Entry 4CDY (X-ray diffraction, 1.77 A resolution); this record covers chain A.

Chain A:
Molecule: Cytochrome C'
From: Achromobacter xylosoxidans
Reference sequence: P00138 (CYCP_ALCXX); numbering as in UniProt (aligned over 1-127)
Sequence (127 residues; each row starts with the number of its first residue):
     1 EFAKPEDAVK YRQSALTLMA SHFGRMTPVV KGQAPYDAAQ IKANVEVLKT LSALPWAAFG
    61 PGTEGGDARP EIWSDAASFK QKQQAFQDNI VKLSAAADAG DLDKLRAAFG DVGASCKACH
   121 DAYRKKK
Not modelled in the structure: 127
Modified positions: Glu-1 (pyroglutamic acid; PCA)
Metal / ion sites: heme c Fe near His-120 (its only coordinating residue here)
Small-molecule neighbours: heme c (HEC): Val-9, Lys-10, Arg-12, Gln-13, Leu-16, Thr-17, Met-19, Ala-20, Phe-23, Trp-56, Phe-59, Gly-65, Gly-66, Asp-67, Ala-68, Ile-72, Phe-79, Lys-82, Gln-83, Phe-86, Val-112, Ser-115, Cys-116, Cys-119, His-120, Tyr-123, Arg-124
Curated features (UniProtKB/Swiss-Prot):
  - binding site (heme c): Arg-12, Gln-13, Asp-67, Cys-116, Cys-119, His-120
What the authors report for this chain:
  - conformationally variable residues (side-chain flip): Arg-124

Overview:
Bound to chain A: heme c. UniProt lists 6 heme c-binding residues. The paper reports conformational
variability at Arg-124.
Chain A is Cytochrome C' (Achromobacter xylosoxidans); the structure, Spectroscopically-validated structure of
cytochrome c prime from Alcaligenes xylosoxidans, reduced by X-ray irradiation at 160K, was determined by
X-ray diffraction together with 4CDA, 4CDV, 4CIP, 4CJG and 4CJO from the same study.
